5XVV - chains A and E of the 6 polymer chains in the assembly; structure by X-ray diffraction, 2.25 A resolution.

== Chain A (and E) ==
Name: Glutamate dehydrogenase
Organism: Aspergillus niger
Notes: chain E of this document is another copy of the same molecule, construct and numbering; everything in this record applies to it too
UniProt: B6V7E4 (B6V7E4_ASPNG); residues 1-460 here = UniProt positions 1-460
Amino-acid sequence (460 residues; numbered 1 to 460; the number before each row is that of its first residue):
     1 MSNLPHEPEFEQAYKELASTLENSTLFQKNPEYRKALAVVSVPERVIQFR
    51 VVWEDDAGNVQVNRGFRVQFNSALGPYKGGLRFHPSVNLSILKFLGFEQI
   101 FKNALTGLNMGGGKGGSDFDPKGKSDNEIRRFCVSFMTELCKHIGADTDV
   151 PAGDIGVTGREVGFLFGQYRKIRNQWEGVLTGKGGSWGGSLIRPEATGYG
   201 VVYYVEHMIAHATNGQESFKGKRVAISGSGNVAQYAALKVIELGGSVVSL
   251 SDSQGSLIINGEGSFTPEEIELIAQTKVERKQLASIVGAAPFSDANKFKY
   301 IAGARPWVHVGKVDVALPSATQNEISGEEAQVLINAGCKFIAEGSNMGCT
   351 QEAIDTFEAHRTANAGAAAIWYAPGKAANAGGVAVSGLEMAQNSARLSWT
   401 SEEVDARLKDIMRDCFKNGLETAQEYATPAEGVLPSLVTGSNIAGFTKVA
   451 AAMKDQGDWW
Disordered / not traced: 1-2
Covalent attachments: beta-mercaptoethanol (BME) linked to Cys-141
Ligand contacts: 2-oxoglutaric acid (AKG): Lys-78, Gly-79, Gly-80, Gln-99, Lys-102, Lys-114, Ala-152, Gly-153, Asp-154, Thr-181, Arg-193, Asn-346, Gly-382, Val-383, Ser-386
What the authors report for this chain:
  - binding site for beta-mercaptoethanol: Cys-141
  - binding site for 2-oxoglutaric acid: Gly-80, Lys-114
  - catalytic residues: Arg-82, Gly-153, Asp-154
  - contacts within the chain: Arg-82/Asp-154
  - catalytic residues: Lys-114 (proposed by the authors, not directly observed)
  - mutagenesis - R82Q (165-fold): decreased catalytic activity
  - specificity-determining residues: Lys-122, Ser-253, Lys-277, Gln-282

== Interface between chain A and chain E ==
Residue-residue contacts (52; chain A residue first):
  Asn-3(A) / Pro-85(E)  hydrogen bond (side chain-backbone)
  Asn-3(A) / Ser-86(E)  hydrogen bond (side chain-backbone)
  Asn-3(A) / Val-87(E)  hydrogen bond (side chain-backbone)
  Asn-3(A) / Asn-88(E)  hydrogen bond (backbone-side chain)
  Asn-3(A) / Asp-118(E)
  Leu-4(A) / Arg-64(E)
  Val-39(A) / Arg-50(E)  hydrogen bond (backbone-side chain)
  Val-39(A) / Val-62(E)  hydrophobic
  Val-42(A) / Arg-50(E)  hydrogen bond (backbone-side chain)
  Val-42(A) / Val-62(E)  hydrophobic
  Val-42(A) / Arg-64(E)
  Pro-43(A) / Arg-50(E)  hydrogen bond (backbone-backbone)
  Glu-44(A) / Phe-49(E)
  Glu-44(A) / Arg-50(E)  hydrogen bond (backbone-backbone)
  Arg-45(A) / Gln-48(E)
  Arg-45(A) / Glu-139(E)  salt bridge
  Arg-45(A) / Lys-142(E)
  Val-46(A) / Val-46(E)
  Val-46(A) / Ile-47(E)
  Val-46(A) / Gln-48(E)  hydrogen bond (backbone-backbone)
  Ile-47(A) / Val-46(E)
  Gln-48(A) / Arg-45(E)
  Gln-48(A) / Val-46(E)  hydrogen bond (backbone-backbone)
  Gln-48(A) / Gln-48(E)  hydrogen bond
  Gln-48(A) / Leu-89(E)
  Phe-49(A) / Glu-44(E)
  Arg-50(A) / Val-39(E)  hydrogen bond (side chain-backbone)
  Arg-50(A) / Val-42(E)  hydrogen bond (side chain-backbone)
  Arg-50(A) / Pro-43(E)  hydrogen bond (backbone-backbone)
  Arg-50(A) / Glu-44(E)  hydrogen bond (backbone-backbone)
  Arg-50(A) / Asp-458(E)  salt bridge
  Val-52(A) / Asp-458(E)
  Val-52(A) / Trp-460(E)  hydrophobic
  Glu-54(A) / Trp-460(E)
  Gly-58(A) / Trp-460(E)  hydrogen bond (backbone-side chain)
  Val-60(A) / Trp-460(E)  hydrophobic
  Val-62(A) / Val-39(E)  hydrophobic
  Val-62(A) / Val-42(E)  hydrophobic
  Arg-64(A) / Leu-4(E)
  Arg-64(A) / Val-42(E)
  Pro-85(A) / Asn-3(E)  hydrogen bond (backbone-backbone)
  Ser-86(A) / Asn-3(E)
  Asn-88(A) / Asn-3(E)  hydrogen bond (side chain-backbone)
  Leu-89(A) / Gln-48(E)
  Glu-139(A) / Arg-45(E)  salt bridge
  Lys-142(A) / Arg-45(E)
  Asp-458(A) / Val-52(E)
  Trp-460(A) / Val-52(E)  hydrophobic
  Trp-460(A) / Glu-54(E)
  Trp-460(A) / Gly-58(E)  hydrogen bond (side chain-backbone)
  Trp-460(A) / Asn-59(E)
  Trp-460(A) / Val-60(E)
Other interface residues (no listed pair), chain A (36 interface residues in all): Lys-35, Val-40, Trp-53, Asn-59, Ile-91, Lys-93, Asp-118, His-143, Met-453, Trp-459
Other interface residues (no listed pair), chain E (36 interface residues in all): Lys-35, Val-40, Trp-53, Lys-93, His-143, Met-453, Trp-459

== Summary ==
The chain A/chain E interface involves 36 residues from each chain; the contacts include 19 hydrogen bonds and
3 salt bridges. Polar contacts include Arg-45(A)/Glu-139(E), Arg-50(A)/Asp-458(E) and Asn-3(A)/Pro-85(E).
Ligands of chain A: 2-oxoglutaric acid. The paper reports catalytic residues Arg-82(A), Gly-153(A) and
Asp-154(A) among others; R82Q of chain A reduces catalytic activity.
Chain A and chain E are both Glutamate dehydrogenase (Aspergillus niger); the structure, Crystal Structure of
Forward Inhibited Aspergillus niger Glutamate Dehydrogenase With Both Apo- and Alpha Ketoglutarate Bound ...,
was determined by X-ray diffraction together with 5XVI, 5XVX, 5XW0 and 5XWC from the same study.
